PDB entry 6KYQ | X-ray diffraction, 2.14 A resolution | chain A

== Chain A ==
Molecule: Serine/threonine-protein kinase DCLK1
Source organism: Homo sapiens
Notes: EC 2.7.11.1
UniProt: O15075 (DCLK1_HUMAN); numbering as in UniProt (aligned over 379-704)
Chain sequence (328 residues; each row starts with the number of its first residue):
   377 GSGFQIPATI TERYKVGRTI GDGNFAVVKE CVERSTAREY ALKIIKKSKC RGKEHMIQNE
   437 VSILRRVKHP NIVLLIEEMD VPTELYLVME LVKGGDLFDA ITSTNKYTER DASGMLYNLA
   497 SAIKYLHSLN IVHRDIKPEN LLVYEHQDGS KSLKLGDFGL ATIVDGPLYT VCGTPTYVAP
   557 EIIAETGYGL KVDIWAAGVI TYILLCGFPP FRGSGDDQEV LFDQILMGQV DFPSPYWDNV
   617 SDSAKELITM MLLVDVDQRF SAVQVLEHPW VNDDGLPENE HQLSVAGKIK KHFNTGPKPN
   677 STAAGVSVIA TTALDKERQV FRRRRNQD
Unresolved in the structure: 377-379, 590-593, 702-704
Differences from the reference sequence: expression tag (377-378)
Reported in the primary citation:
  - contacts within the chain: Gly399-Ala686, Leu518-Gly681, Asp511-Lys692 (salt bridge), Asp533-Lys692 (salt bridge), Glu595-Arg698, Asp599-Arg698, Glu595-Arg701, Asp599-Arg701
  - catalytic residues: Asp511, Asp533 (citing earlier work)
  - conformationally variable residues (order/disorder transition): Arg701
  - mutagenesis - D511N: abolished catalytic activity
  - mutagenesis - K692A, R698A, R701A: increased catalytic activity
  - disease-associated variants - G399E, G681E: increased catalytic activity
  - disease-associated variants - G399E, G681E: decreased stability
  - mutagenesis - K692A: decreased stability

== In short ==
The paper reports catalytic residues Asp511 and Asp533; K692A, R698A and R701A, among others, increase
catalytic activity; 6 substitutions were tested in all.
Chain A is Serine/threonine-protein kinase DCLK1 (Homo sapiens); the structure, Crystal structure of DCLK1
Autoinhibited Kinase Domain, was determined by X-ray diffraction together with 6KYR from the same study.
